PDB entry 5UHM | X-ray diffraction, 1.90 A resolution | chains A and B

# Chain A (and B)
Name: Growth/differentiation factor 11
Source organism: Homo sapiens
Notes: chain B of this document is another copy of the same molecule, construct and numbering; everything in this record applies to it too
UniProtKB: O95390 (GDF11_HUMAN); residues 1-109 here correspond to UniProt positions 299-407 (UniProt number = residue number + 298)
Chain sequence (109 residues; row label = number of the first residue in the row):
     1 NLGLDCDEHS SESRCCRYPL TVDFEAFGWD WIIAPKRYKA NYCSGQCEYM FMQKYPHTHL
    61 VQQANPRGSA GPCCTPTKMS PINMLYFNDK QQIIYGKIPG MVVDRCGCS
Disordered / not traced: 49-70
Disulfide bonds: C6-C16, C15-C74, C43-C106, C47-C108

# How chain A and chain B interact
Pairs across the interface (38):
  N1(A) with D7(B), hydrogen bond (backbone-side chain)
  L2(A) with D5(B); C6(B), hydrophobic; E12(B)
  G3(A) with G3(B); L4(B); D5(B), hydrogen bond (backbone-backbone)
  L4(A) with G3(B); L4(B), hydrophobic
  D5(A) with L2(B); G3(B), hydrogen bond (backbone-backbone); D104(B); R105(B), salt bridge
  C6(A) with L2(B), hydrophobic; R105(B), hydrogen bond (backbone-side chain)
  D7(A) with N1(B), hydrogen bond (side chain-backbone); R105(B), salt bridge
  R17(A) with D104(B), salt bridge
  A34(A) with Y95(B), hydrogen bond (backbone-side chain)
  P35(A) with N83(B); Y95(B)
  R37(A) with K97(B)
  K39(A) with D104(B), salt bridge
  K78(A) with D7(B)
  N83(A) with P35(B); N83(B), hydrogen bond (side chain-backbone); Y95(B), hydrogen bond (backbone-side chain)
  Y95(A) with A34(B), hydrophobic; P35(B); N83(B), hydrogen bond (side chain-backbone); Y95(B), hydrophobic
  K97(A) with R37(B)
  D104(A) with D5(B); R17(B), hydrogen bond (backbone-side chain); K39(B)
  R105(A) with D5(B), salt bridge; C6(B), hydrogen bond (side chain-backbone); D7(B), salt bridge
Also at the interface, not in a pair above, chain A (23 interface residues in all): E12, C16, S80, M84, L85
Also at the interface, not in a pair above, chain B (22 interface residues in all): R14, C16, M84, L85
Cross-chain cystine bridges: C73(A)-C73(B)

# In short
23 residues of chain A and 22 residues of chain B are in contact, with 1 disulfide bond, 11 hydrogen bonds and
6 salt bridges. Polar pairs include D5(A)-R105(B), D7(A)-R105(B) and R17(A)-D104(B).
Both chains are Growth/differentiation factor 11 (Homo sapiens). Entry 5UHM (Apo-Structure of Mature Growth
Differentiation Factor 11) was determined by X-ray diffraction (same publication as 5JHW and 5JI1).
